PDB entry 6OI6 | X-ray diffraction, 2.56 A resolution | chains A and B

# Chain A (and B)
Molecule: Sulfide:quinone oxidoreductase, mitochondrial
From: Homo sapiens
Notes: EC 1.8.5.-; chain B of this document is another copy of the same molecule, construct and numbering; everything in this record applies to it too
UniProt: Q9Y6N5 (SQOR_HUMAN); numbering as in UniProt (aligned over 42-450)
Sequence (418 residues; numbered 41 to 458; the number before each row is that of its first residue):
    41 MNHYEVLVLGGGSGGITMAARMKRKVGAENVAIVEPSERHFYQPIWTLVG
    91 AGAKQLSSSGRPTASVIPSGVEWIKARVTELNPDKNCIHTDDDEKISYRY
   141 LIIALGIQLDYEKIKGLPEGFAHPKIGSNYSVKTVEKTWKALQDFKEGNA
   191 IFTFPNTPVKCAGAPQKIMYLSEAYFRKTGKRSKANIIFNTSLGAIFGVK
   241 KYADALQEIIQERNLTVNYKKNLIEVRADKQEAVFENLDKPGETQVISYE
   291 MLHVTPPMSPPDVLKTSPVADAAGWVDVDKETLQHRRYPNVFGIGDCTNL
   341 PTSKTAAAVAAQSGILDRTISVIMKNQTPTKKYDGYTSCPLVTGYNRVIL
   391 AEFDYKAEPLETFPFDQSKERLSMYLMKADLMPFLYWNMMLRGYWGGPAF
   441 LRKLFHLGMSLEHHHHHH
Disordered / not traced: 448-458 (chain B: 41, 446-458)
Disulfide bonds: C201-C379
Modified / non-standard residues: C201 (S-mercaptocysteine; CSS)
Sequence notes: initiating methionine (41); expression tag (451-458)
Small-molecule neighbours:
  - FAD (flavin-adenine dinucleotide): G50, G51, G52, S53, G54, G55, V74, E75, P76, S77, Q83, P84, W86, T87, A116, R117, V118, A144, L145, G146, N169, Y170, K200, C201, A204, K207, V303, G335, D336, K344, T345, A346, A347, V349, S378, P380, K418
  - ubiquinone-1 (UQ1), molecule 1: Q247, I250, Q251, L255, T256, V257, Y259
  - ubiquinone-1 (UQ1), molecule 2: R358, Y434, W435, G436, G437, A439, F440, K443
UniProt features mapped onto this chain:
  - active site (Cysteine persulfide intermediate): C201, C379
  - binding site (FAD): S53, G54, E75, Q83, V118, D336, K344 to A347
  - modified residue: K173 (N6-acetyllysine), S343 (Phosphoserine)
  - natural variant: E213 (E213K: In SQORD)
Reported in the primary citation:
  - contacts within the chain: C201-C379
  - binding site for flavin-adenine dinucleotide: C201
  - catalytic residues: K207 (proposed by the authors, not directly observed)

# Chain A / chain B interface
Residue-residue contacts (41; chain A residue first):
  D150(A) - A312(B)
  E152(A) - R327(B)
  K153(A) - S307(B)  hydrogen bond (side chain-backbone)
  K153(A) - A310(B)  hydrogen bond (side chain-backbone)
  K153(A) - D311(B)
  K153(A) - A312(B)
  K153(A) - R327(B)
  K155(A) - R326(B)  hydrogen bond (side chain-backbone)
  K155(A) - R327(B)
  T197(A) - A312(B)
  E276(A) - K320(B)
  E276(A) - R326(B)  salt bridge
  K280(A) - K396(B)
  P281(A) - P341(B)  hydrophobic
  P281(A) - Y395(B)  hydrophobic
  P281(A) - K396(B)
  G282(A) - K320(B)
  G282(A) - E321(B)
  P297(A) - A312(B)  hydrophobic
  S299(A) - A312(B)
  D302(A) - T306(B)
  K305(A) - K305(B)
  K305(A) - A312(B)
  T306(A) - D302(B)
  S307(A) - K153(B)  hydrogen bond (backbone-side chain)
  A310(A) - K153(B)  hydrogen bond (backbone-side chain)
  D311(A) - K153(B)
  A312(A) - K153(B)
  A312(A) - T197(B)
  A312(A) - P297(B)  hydrophobic
  A312(A) - S299(B)
  K320(A) - E276(B)
  E321(A) - G282(B)
  R326(A) - K155(B)
  R326(A) - I264(B)
  R326(A) - E276(B)  salt bridge
  R327(A) - E152(B)
  R327(A) - K153(B)
  R327(A) - K155(B)
  P341(A) - P281(B)  hydrophobic
  Y395(A) - P281(B)  hydrophobic
Other interface residues (no listed pair), chain A (29 interface residues in all): I264, D279, M298, P308, D317
Other interface residues (no listed pair), chain B (29 interface residues in all): D150, I154, M298, P308, D317

# Summary
Chain A and chain B each contribute 29 residues to their interface; the contacts include 5 hydrogen bonds and
2 salt bridges. Polar pairs include E276(A)-R326(B), K153(A)-S307(B) and K153(A)-A310(B). Chain A binds
flavin-adenine dinucleotide and ubiquinone-1. The paper reports the catalytic residue K207(A); a binding site
for flavin-adenine dinucleotide at C201(A).
Chain A and chain B are both Sulfide:quinone oxidoreductase, mitochondrial (Homo sapiens); the structure,
Crystal structure of human Sulfide Quinone Oxidoreductase in complex with coenzyme Q (sulfide soaked), was
determined by X-ray diffraction together with 6OI5, 6OIB and 6OIC from the same study.
